PDB entry 6CVA | X-ray diffraction, 1.56 A resolution | chain A

== Chain A ==
Name: Lipoprotein
From: Neisseria meningitidis
UniProtKB: Q9JPG4 (Q9JPG4_NEIME); numbering as in UniProt (aligned over 44-284)
Amino-acid sequence (241 residues; row label = number of the first residue in the row):
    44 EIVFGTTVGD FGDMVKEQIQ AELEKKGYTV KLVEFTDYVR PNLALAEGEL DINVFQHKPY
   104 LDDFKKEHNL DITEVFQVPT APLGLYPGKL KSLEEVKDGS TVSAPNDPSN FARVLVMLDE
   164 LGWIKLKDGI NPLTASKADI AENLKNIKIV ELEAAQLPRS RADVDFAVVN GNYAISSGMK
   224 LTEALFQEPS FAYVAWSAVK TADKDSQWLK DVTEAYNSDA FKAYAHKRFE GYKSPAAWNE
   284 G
Construct notes: conflict Ala-238 (Asn in Q9JPG4)
Modified residues: Mse-57 (selenomethionine; parent Met); Mse-160 (selenomethionine; parent Met); Mse-222 (selenomethionine; parent Met)

== Overview ==
Chain A is Lipoprotein (Neisseria meningitidis); the structure, Crystal structure of the N. meningitides
methionine-binding protein in its substrate-free conformation, was determined by X-ray diffraction (same
publication as 6OJA and 6DZX).
